7RIX - chains A and I of the 13 polymer chains in the assembly; structure by X-ray diffraction, 3.40 A resolution.

== Chain A ==
Name: DNA-directed RNA polymerase II subunit RPB1
Source organism: Saccharomyces cerevisiae (strain ATCC 204508 / S288c)
Notes: EC 2.7.7.6
UniProt: P04050 (RPB1_YEAST); numbering as in UniProt (aligned over 1-1733)
Amino-acid sequence (1733 residues; row label = number of the first residue in the row):
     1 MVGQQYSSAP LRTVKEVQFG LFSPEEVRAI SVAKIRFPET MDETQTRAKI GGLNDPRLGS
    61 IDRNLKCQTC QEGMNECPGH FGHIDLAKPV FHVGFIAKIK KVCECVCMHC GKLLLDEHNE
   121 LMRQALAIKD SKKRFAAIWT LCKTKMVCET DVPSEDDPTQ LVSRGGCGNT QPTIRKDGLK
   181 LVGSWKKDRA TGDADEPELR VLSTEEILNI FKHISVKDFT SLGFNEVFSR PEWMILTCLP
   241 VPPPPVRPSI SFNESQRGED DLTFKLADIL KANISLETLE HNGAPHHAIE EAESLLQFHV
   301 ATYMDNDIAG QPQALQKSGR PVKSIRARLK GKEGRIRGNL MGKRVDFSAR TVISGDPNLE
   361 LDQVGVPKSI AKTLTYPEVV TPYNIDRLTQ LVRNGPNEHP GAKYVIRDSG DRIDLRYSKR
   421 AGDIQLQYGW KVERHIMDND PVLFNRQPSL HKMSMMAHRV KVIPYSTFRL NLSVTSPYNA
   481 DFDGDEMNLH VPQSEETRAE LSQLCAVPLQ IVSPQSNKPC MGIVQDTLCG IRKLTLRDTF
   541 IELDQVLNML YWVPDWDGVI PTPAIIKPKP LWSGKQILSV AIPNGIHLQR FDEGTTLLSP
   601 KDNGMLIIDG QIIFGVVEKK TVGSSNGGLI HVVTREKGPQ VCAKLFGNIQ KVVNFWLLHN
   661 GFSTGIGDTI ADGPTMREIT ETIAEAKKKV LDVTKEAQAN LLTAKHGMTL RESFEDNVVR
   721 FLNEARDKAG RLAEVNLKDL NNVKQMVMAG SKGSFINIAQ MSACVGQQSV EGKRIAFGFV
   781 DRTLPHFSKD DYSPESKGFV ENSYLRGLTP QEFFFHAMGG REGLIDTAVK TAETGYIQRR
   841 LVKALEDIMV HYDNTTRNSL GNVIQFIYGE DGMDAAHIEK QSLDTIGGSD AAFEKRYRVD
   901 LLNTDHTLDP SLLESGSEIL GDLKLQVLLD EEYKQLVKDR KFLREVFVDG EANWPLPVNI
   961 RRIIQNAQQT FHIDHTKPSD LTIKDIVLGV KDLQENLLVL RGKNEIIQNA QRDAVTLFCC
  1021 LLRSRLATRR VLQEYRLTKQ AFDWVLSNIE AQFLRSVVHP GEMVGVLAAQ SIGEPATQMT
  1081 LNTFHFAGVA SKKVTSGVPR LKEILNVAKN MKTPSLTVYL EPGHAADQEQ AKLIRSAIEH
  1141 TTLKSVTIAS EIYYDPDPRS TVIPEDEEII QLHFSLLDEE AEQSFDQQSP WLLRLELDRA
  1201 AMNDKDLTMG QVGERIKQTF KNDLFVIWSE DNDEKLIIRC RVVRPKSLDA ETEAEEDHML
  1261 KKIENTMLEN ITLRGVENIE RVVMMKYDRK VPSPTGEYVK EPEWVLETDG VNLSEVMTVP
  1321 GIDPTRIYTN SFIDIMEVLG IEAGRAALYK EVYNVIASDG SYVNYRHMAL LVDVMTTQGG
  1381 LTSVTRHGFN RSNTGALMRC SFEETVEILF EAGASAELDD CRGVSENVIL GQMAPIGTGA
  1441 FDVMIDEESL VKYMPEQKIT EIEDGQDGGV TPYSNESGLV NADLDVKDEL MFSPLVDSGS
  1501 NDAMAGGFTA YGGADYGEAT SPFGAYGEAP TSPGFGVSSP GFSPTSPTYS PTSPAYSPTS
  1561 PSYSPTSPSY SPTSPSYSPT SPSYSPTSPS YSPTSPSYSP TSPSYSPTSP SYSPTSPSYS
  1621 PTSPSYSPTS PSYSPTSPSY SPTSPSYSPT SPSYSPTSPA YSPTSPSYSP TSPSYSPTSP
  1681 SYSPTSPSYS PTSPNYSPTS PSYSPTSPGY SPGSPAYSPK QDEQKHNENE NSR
Unresolved in the structure: 1-2, 154-160, 187-198, 250-256, 1082-1091, 1177-1187, 1244-1256, 1447-1733
Bound ions: Zn2+ site 1: C67, C70, C77, H80; Zn2+ site 2: C107, C110; Mg2+: D483, D485 (shared with 2 residues of chain R)
Residues lining bound ligands: 5N0 (3-({3-[(3-{[4-({4-[(4-{[4-({(2R)-2-amino-4-[(1-methyl-4-{[1-methyl-4-({1-methyl-4-[(1-methyl-1H-imidazole-2-carbonyl)amino]-1H-imidazole-2-carbonyl}amino)-1H-pyrrole-2-carbonyl]amino}-1H-pyrrole-2-carbonyl)amino]butanoyl}amino)-1-methyl-1H-imidazole-2-carbonyl]amino}-1-methyl-1H-pyrrole-2-carbonyl)amino]-1-methyl-1H-pyrrole-2-carbonyl}amino)-1-methyl-1H-pyrrole-2-carbonyl]amino}propyl)(methyl)amino]propyl}carbamoyl)benzoic acid): R1386, H1387, R1391
UniProt features mapped onto this chain:
  - region: P248 to D260 (Lid loop), N306 to K323 (Rudder loop), P810 to E822 (Bridging helix)
  - binding site (Zn(2+)): C67, C70, C77, H80, C107, C110, C148, C167
  - binding site (Mg(2+)): D481, D483, D485
  - modified residue: T1471 (Phosphothreonine)
  - cross-link (Glycyl lysine isopeptide (Lys-Gly)): K695 (interchain with G-Cter in ubiquitin), K1246 (interchain with G-Cter in ubiquitin), K1350 (interchain with G-Cter in ubiquitin)
  - natural variant: S1653 to P1659 (deletion: In strain: A364A)
  - mutagenesis: K1246 (K1246R: Impairs ubiquitination during transcription stress)

== Chain I ==
Name: DNA-directed RNA polymerase II subunit RPB9
Source organism: Saccharomyces cerevisiae (strain ATCC 204508 / S288c)
UniProt: P27999 (RPB9_YEAST); residue numbers follow UniProt; this construct covers 1-122
Amino-acid sequence (122 residues; row label = number of the first residue in the row):
     1 MTTFRFCRDC NNMLYPREDK ENNRLLFECR TCSYVEEAGS PLVYRHELIT NIGETAGVVQ
    61 DIGSDPTLPR SDRECPKCHS RENVFFQSQQ RRKDTSMVLF FVCLSCSHIF TSDQKNKRTQ
   121 FS
Unresolved in the structure: 1, 120-122
Bound ions: Zn2+ site 1: C7, C10, C29, T31, C32; Zn2+ site 2: C75, C78, C103, C106
UniProt features mapped onto this chain:
  - zinc finger: C7 to C32 (C4-type), S71 to T111 (TFIIS-type)
  - binding site (Zn(2+)): C7, C10, C29, C32, C75, C78, C103, C106
  - modified residue: S40 (Phosphoserine)

== Chain A / chain I interface ==
Residue-residue contacts (52):
  A697(A) with M97(I)
  Q698(A) with M97(I); V98(I); L99(I); S112(I), hydrogen bond (backbone-side chain)
  A699(A) with S112(I); D113(I); Q114(I)
  N700(A) with D113(I), hydrogen bond; K115(I), hydrogen bond (backbone-side chain)
  L701(A) with Q114(I); K115(I)
  R711(A) with Q87(I), hydrogen bond; T95(I); M97(I)
  F714(A) with M97(I), hydrophobic
  D781(A) with R91(I), salt bridge
  R782(A) with T67(I)
  S788(A) with T67(I); P69(I)
  K789(A) with T67(I), hydrogen bond (backbone-backbone); P69(I)
  D790(A) with Q87(I)
  Y792(A) with Q87(I), hydrogen bond
  T1147(A) with L48(I); I49(I)
  I1148(A) with E47(I); L48(I), hydrogen bond (backbone-backbone); I49(I), hydrogen bond (backbone-backbone)
  A1149(A) with R45(I); H46(I)
  S1150(A) with Y44(I); R45(I); H46(I), hydrogen bond (backbone-backbone)
  E1151(A) with Y44(I); R45(I), salt bridge
  I1152(A) with P41(I); V43(I), hydrogen bond (backbone-backbone); Y44(I), hydrogen bond (backbone-backbone)
  Y1153(A) with P41(I); L42(I), hydrophobic
  Y1154(A) with E18(I), hydrogen bond; N23(I); R24(I); L25(I), hydrophobic; P41(I), hydrogen bond (backbone-backbone)
  P1190(A) with E18(I)
  W1191(A) with L25(I), hydrophobic
  K1261(A) with Y44(I)
  E1264(A) with Y44(I); H46(I), salt bridge
  L1268(A) with L48(I), hydrophobic
Interface residues without a listed pair, chain A (32 interface residues in all): T709, K1144, P1156, V1162, E1196, D1257
Interface residues without a listed pair, chain I (33 interface residues in all): P16, D65, L68, F86, Q89, R92, K93, S96

== In short ==
The interface between chain A and chain I involves 32 residues on one side and 33 on the other; the contacts
include 13 hydrogen bonds and 3 salt bridges. Polar contacts include D781(A)-R91(I), E1151(A)-R45(I) and
E1264(A)-H46(I). Bound to chain A: compound 5N0.
Here chain A is DNA-directed RNA polymerase II subunit RPB1 and chain I is DNA-directed RNA polymerase II
subunit RPB9, both from Saccharomyces cerevisiae (strain ATCC 204508 / S288c). Entry 7RIX (RNA polymerase II
elongation complex with hairpin polyamide Py-Im 1, scaffold 2) was determined by X-ray diffraction together
with 7RIM, 7RIP, 7RIQ, 7RIW and 7RIY from the same study.
